Entry 6ULL (X-ray diffraction, 1.45 A resolution); this record covers chain A.

== Chain A ==
Name: N-acetyl-alpha-D-glucosaminyl L-malate deacetylase 1
From: Bacillus subtilis (strain 168)
Notes: EC 3.5.1.-
UniProtKB: P42981 (BSHB1_BACSU); residues 1-236 here = UniProt positions 1-236
Chain sequence (256 residues; row label = number of the first residue in the row; numbers below 1 keep their minus sign (Met-19 is residue -19)):
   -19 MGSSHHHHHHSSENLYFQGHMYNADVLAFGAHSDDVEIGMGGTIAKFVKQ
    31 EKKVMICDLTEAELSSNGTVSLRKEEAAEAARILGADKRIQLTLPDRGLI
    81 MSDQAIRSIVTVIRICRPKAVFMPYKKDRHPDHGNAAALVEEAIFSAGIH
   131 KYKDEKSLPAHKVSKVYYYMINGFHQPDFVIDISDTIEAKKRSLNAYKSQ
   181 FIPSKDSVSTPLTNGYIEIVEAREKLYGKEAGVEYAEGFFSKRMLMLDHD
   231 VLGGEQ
Unresolved in the structure: -19 to 2, 234-236
Sequence notes: expression tag (-19 to 0); conflict Arg172 (Gln in P42981)
Ion coordination: Zn2+: His12, Asp15, His113 (together with RWI)
Residues lining bound ligands: RWI ((2S)-2-({2-deoxy-2-[(hydroxycarbamoyl)amino]-alpha-D-glucopyranosyl}oxy)butanedioic acid): His12, Asp14, Asp15, Ile18, Ala42, Leu44, Ser45, Ser46, Arg53, Asp76, Arg77, Arg109, His110, Asp112, His113, Phe125, Ile129, Ile151, Thr190, Pro191, Leu192
Swiss-Prot annotation at these positions:
  - binding site (Zn(2+)): His12, Asp15, His113

== In short ==
Chain A binds compound RWI. His12, Asp15 and His113 coordinate Zn2+. Curated annotation (UniProt) lists 3
Zn2+-binding residues.
Chain A is N-acetyl-alpha-D-glucosaminyl L-malate deacetylase 1 (Bacillus subtilis (strain 168)); the
structure, BshB from Bacillus subtilis complexed with a substrate analogue, was determined by X-ray
diffraction together with 6P2T from the same study.
